7CKX - chains A and B of the 5 polymer chains in the assembly; structure by electron microscopy, 3.54 A resolution.

[Chain A]
Name: Guanine nucleotide-binding protein G(s) subunit alpha isoforms short
From: Homo sapiens
UniProt: P63092 (GNAS2_HUMAN); numbering as in UniProt (aligned over 1-394)
Sequence (394 residues; numbered 1 to 394; the number before each row is that of its first residue):
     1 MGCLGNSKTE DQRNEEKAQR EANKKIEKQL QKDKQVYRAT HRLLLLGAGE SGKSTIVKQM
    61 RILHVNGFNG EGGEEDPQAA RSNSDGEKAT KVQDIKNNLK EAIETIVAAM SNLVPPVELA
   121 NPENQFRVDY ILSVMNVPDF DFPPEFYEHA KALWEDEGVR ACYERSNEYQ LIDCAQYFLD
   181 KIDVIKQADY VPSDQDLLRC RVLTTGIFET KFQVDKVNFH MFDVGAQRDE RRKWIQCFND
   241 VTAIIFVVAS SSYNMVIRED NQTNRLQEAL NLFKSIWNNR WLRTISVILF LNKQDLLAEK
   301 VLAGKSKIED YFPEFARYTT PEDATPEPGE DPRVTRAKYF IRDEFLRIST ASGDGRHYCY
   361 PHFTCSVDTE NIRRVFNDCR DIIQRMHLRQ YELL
Unresolved in the structure: 1-10, 64-204, 256-262
Sequence notes: engineered mutation Thr205 (Ser in P63092), Ala226 (Gly in P63092), Ser366 (Ala in P63092)

[Chain B]
Name: Guanine nucleotide-binding protein G(I)/G(S)/G(T) subunit beta-1
From: Homo sapiens
UniProt: P62873 (GBB1_HUMAN); residues 2-340 here = UniProt positions 2-340
Sequence (356 residues; row label = number of the first residue in the row; numbers below 1 keep their minus sign (Met-15 is residue -15)):
   -15 MHHHHLEVLF QGPGSSGSEL DQLRQEAEQL KNQIRDARKA CADATLSQIT NNIDPVGRIQ
    45 MRTRRTLRGH LAKIYAMHWG TDSRLLVSAS QDGKLIIWDS YTTNKVHAIP LRSSWVMTCA
   105 YAPSGNYVAC GGLDNICSIY NLKTREGNVR VSRELAGHTG YLSCCRFLDD NQIVTSSGDT
   165 TCALWDIETG QQTTTFTGHT GDVMSLSLAP DTRLFVSGAC DASAKLWDVR EGMCRQTFTG
   225 HESDINAICF FPNGNAFATG SDDATCRLFD LRADQELMTY SHDNIICGIT SVSFSKSGRL
   285 LLAGYDDFNC NVWDALKADR AGVLAGHDNR VSCLGVTDDG MAVATGSWDS FLKIWN
Unresolved in the structure: -15 to 0
Sequence notes: expression tag (-15 to 1)
Curated features (UniProtKB/Swiss-Prot):
  - modified residue: Ser2 (N-acetylserine), His266 (Phosphohistidine)
  - natural variant: Leu30 (L30F: In MRD42; uncertain significance), Arg52 (R52G: In MRD42), Gly64 (G64V: In MRD42), Asp76 (D76E: In MRD42; D76G: In MRD42), Gly77 (G77S: In MRD42), Lys78 (K78R: In MRD42), Ile80 (I80N: In MRD42; I80T: In MRD42), His91 (H91R: In MRD42; uncertain significance), Ala92 (A92T: In MRD42), Pro94 (P94S: In MRD42), Leu95 (L95P: In MRD42), Arg96 (R96L: In MRD42), 5 further natural variant entries in UniProt

[Chain A / chain B interface]
Residue-residue contacts (61):
  Gln19(A) - Asp83(B)  hydrogen bond
  Gln19(A) - Thr86(B)  hydrogen bond
  Gln19(A) - Asn88(B)  hydrogen bond
  Gln19(A) - Val90(B)
  Arg20(A) - Asn88(B)
  Asn23(A) - Asn88(B)  hydrogen bond
  Asn23(A) - Lys89(B)  hydrogen bond (side chain-backbone)
  Ile26(A) - Lys89(B)
  Ile26(A) - Ala92(B)  hydrophobic
  Glu27(A) - Lys89(B)  salt bridge
  Gln29(A) - Lys78(B)
  Leu30(A) - Gly53(B)
  Leu30(A) - Leu55(B)
  Leu30(A) - Lys78(B)
  Leu30(A) - Lys89(B)
  Asp33(A) - Leu55(B)
  Asp33(A) - Lys78(B)
  Lys34(A) - Leu55(B)
  Tyr37(A) - Ala56(B)
  Tyr37(A) - Asp76(B)
  Arg42(A) - Trp99(B)
  Phe208(A) - Asp118(B)
  Phe208(A) - Asn119(B)
  Glu209(A) - Trp99(B)
  Phe222(A) - Trp99(B)  hydrophobic
  Phe222(A) - Leu117(B)  hydrophobic
  Ala226(A) - Thr143(B)
  Gln227(A) - Leu117(B)  hydrogen bond (side chain-backbone)
  Gln227(A) - Asn119(B)  hydrogen bond
  Gln227(A) - Gly144(B)
  Gln227(A) - Tyr145(B)  hydrogen bond (side chain-backbone)
  Arg228(A) - Gly162(B)  hydrogen bond (side chain-backbone)
  Arg228(A) - Asp163(B)
  Glu230(A) - Asp186(B)
  Arg232(A) - Asp186(B)  salt bridge
  Arg232(A) - Cys204(B)
  Arg232(A) - Asp228(B)  salt bridge
  Lys233(A) - Tyr145(B)
  Lys233(A) - Met188(B)
  Lys233(A) - Cys204(B)
  Lys233(A) - Asp228(B)
  Lys233(A) - Asn230(B)  hydrogen bond
  Lys233(A) - Asp246(B)  salt bridge
  Trp234(A) - Leu117(B)  hydrophobic
  Trp234(A) - Tyr145(B)
  Gln236(A) - Arg314(B)  hydrogen bond
  Gln236(A) - Trp332(B)
  Cys237(A) - Lys57(B)  hydrogen bond (backbone-side chain)
  Cys237(A) - Tyr59(B)
  Cys237(A) - Gln75(B)
  Cys237(A) - Met101(B)  hydrophobic
  Phe238(A) - Trp99(B)
  Phe238(A) - Leu117(B)  hydrophobic
  Asn239(A) - Lys57(B)  hydrogen bond
  Asn239(A) - Trp332(B)
  Asp240(A) - Lys57(B)
  Arg280(A) - Asp290(B)  hydrogen bond (side chain-backbone)
  Arg280(A) - Phe292(B)
  Trp281(A) - Asp290(B)
  Trp281(A) - Arg314(B)
  Trp281(A) - Trp332(B)  hydrophobic
Other interface residues (no listed pair), chain A (32 interface residues in all): Ala22, Thr205, His220, Val224
Other interface residues (no listed pair), chain B (39 interface residues in all): Ile80, Thr87, Ser98, Glu138, Gly185

[Summary]
The interface between chain A and chain B involves 32 residues on one side and 39 on the other; the contacts
include 14 hydrogen bonds and 4 salt bridges. Polar contacts include Glu27(A)-Lys89(B), Arg232(A)-Asp186(B)
and Arg232(A)-Asp228(B).
Here chain A is Guanine nucleotide-binding protein G(s) subunit alpha isoforms short and chain B is Guanine
nucleotide-binding protein G(I)/G(S)/G(T) subunit beta-1, both from Homo sapiens. Entry 7CKX (Cryo-EM
structure of A77636 bound dopamine receptor DRD1-Gs signaling complex) was determined by electron microscopy
together with 7CKW, 7CKY, 7CKZ and 7CRH from the same study.
